Entry 9AUF (electron microscopy, 2.73 A resolution); this record covers chains A and c of the 5 polymer chains in the assembly.

== Chain A ==
Molecule: HNH nuclease domain-containing protein
Reference sequence: A0A1F8ZSN4 (A0A1F8ZSN4_9DELT); numbering as in UniProt (aligned over 1-747)
Amino-acid sequence (747 residues; row label = number of the first residue in the row):
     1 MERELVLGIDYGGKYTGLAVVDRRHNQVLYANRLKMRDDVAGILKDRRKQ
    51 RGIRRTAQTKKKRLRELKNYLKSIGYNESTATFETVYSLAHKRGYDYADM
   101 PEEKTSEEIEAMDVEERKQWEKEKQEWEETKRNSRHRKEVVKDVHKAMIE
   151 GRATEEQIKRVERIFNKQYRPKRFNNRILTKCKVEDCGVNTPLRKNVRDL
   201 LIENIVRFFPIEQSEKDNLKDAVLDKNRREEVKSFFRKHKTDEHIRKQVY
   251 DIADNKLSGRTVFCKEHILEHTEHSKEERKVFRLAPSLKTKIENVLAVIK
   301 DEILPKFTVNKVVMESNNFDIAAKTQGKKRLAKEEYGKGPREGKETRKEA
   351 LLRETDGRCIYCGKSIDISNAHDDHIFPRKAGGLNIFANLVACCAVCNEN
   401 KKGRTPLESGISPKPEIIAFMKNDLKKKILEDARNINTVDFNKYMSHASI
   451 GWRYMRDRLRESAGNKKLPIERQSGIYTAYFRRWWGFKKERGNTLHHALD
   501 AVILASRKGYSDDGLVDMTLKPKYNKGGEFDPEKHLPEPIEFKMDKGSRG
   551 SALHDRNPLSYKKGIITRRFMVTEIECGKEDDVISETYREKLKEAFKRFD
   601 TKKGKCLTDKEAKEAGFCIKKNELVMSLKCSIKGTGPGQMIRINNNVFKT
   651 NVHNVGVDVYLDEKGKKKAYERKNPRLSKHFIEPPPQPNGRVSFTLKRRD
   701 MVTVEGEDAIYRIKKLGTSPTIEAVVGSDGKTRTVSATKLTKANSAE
Unresolved in the structure: 1-43, 104-133, 187-189, 271-548, 744-747
Differences from the reference sequence: conflict Glu529 (Gly in A0A1F8ZSN4), Pro532 (Ser in A0A1F8ZSN4), Met544 (Arg in A0A1F8ZSN4), Arg549 (Lys in A0A1F8ZSN4)
What the authors report for this chain:
  - binding site for Non-Target Strand: Asn651, Asn654, Lys715
  - binding site for 5' Target Strand: Lys649
  - specificity-determining residues: Asn651
  - conformationally variable residues (domain motion): Asp96 to Arg135
  - mutagenesis - K649A, N651A: abolished catalytic activity on in vivo DNA targeting
  - mutagenesis - N654A: abolished catalytic activity on DNA targeting
  - mutagenesis - G634P: abolished catalytic activity (DNA targeting activity)

== Chain c ==
Molecule: 3' Target Strand
Sequence (33 nucleotides; each row starts with the number of its first residue):
    23 TCTCATCTTTATGCGTCAGCAGAGATTTCTGCT
Unresolved in the structure: 39-55

== Interface between chain A and chain c ==
Contacting residue pairs (17):
  Tyr97(A) - DC24(c)  sugar contact
  Phe174(A) - DC26(c)  sugar contact
  Phe174(A) - DA27(c)  sugar contact
  Ile178(A) - DT28(c)  sugar contact
  Thr180(A) - DC29(c)  hydrogen bond to the phosphate
  Leu193(A) - DT28(c)  phosphate contact
  Phe208(A) - DG37(c)  phosphate contact
  Phe208(A) - DT38(c)  sugar contact
  His244(A) - DG35(c)  phosphate contact
  His244(A) - DC36(c)  sugar contact
  Ile245(A) - DC36(c)  phosphate contact
  Gln248(A) - DG35(c)  base contact
  Lys256(A) - DA27(c)  salt bridge to the phosphate
  Ser258(A) - DT28(c)  hydrogen bond to the phosphate
  Gly259(A) - DT28(c)  hydrogen bond to the phosphate
  Gly259(A) - DC29(c)  phosphate contact
  Arg260(A) - DC29(c)  hydrogen bond to the phosphate
Interface residues without a listed pair, chain A (15 interface residues in all): Lys49, Asp242
Interface residues without a listed pair, chain c (11 interface residues in all): DT23, DT25

== Summary ==
15 residues of chain A face 11 of chain c across their interface; the contacts include 4 hydrogen bonds and 1
salt bridge. Among the polar pairs are Thr180(A)-DC29(c), Ser258(A)-DT28(c) and Gly259(A)-DT28(c). From the
paper: a binding site for Non-Target Strand at Asn651(A), Asn654(A) and Lys715(A); K649A and N651A of chain A
abolish catalytic activity on in vivo DNA targeting; 4 substitutions were tested in all.
Here chain A is HNH nuclease domain-containing protein and chain c is 3' Target Strand. Entry 9AUF (Cas9d 20bp
R-loop Complex) was determined by electron microscopy, deposited together with 8W2S and 8W2Z.
